Entry 6Q6M (X-ray diffraction, 2.35 A resolution); this record covers chain A.

== Chain A ==
Name: Nuclear receptor ROR-gamma
Organism: Homo sapiens
Notes: fragment: C-terminal domain, ligand binding domain
UniProtKB: P51449 (RORG_HUMAN); numbering as in UniProt (aligned over 263-499)
Sequence (238 residues; numbered 262 to 499; the number before each row is that of its first residue):
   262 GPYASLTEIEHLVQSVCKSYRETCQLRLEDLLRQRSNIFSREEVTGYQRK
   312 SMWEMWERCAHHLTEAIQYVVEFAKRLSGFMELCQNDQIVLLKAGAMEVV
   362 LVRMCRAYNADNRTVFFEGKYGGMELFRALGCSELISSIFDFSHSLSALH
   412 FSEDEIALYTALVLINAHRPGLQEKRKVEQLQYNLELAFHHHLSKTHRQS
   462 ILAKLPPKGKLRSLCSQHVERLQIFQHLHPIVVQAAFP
Disordered / not traced: 262-264, 491-499
Differences from the reference sequence: expression tag (262); engineered mutation Ser-455 (Cys in P51449)
Residues lining bound ligands: HJW (ethyl (2S)-2-[(2-chloranyl-6-methyl-phenyl)-thiophen-2-ylcarbonyl-amino]propanoate): Cys-320, His-323, Leu-324, Val-361, Leu-362, Met-365, Val-376, Phe-378, Phe-388, Leu-391, Leu-396, Ile-397, Ile-400, Phe-401, His-479, Phe-486
UniProt features mapped onto this chain:
  - mutagenesis: Ala-327 (A327F: Completely abolishes transcriptional activity), Phe-378 (F378Q: Completely abolishes transcriptional activity), Ile-397 (I397N: Nearly abolishes transcriptional activity)

== Summary ==
Bound to chain A: compound HJW. From UniProt: 3 mutagenesis sites.
Chain A is Nuclear receptor ROR-gamma (Homo sapiens); the structure, RORCVAR2 (RORGT, 264-499) IN COMPLEX WITH
COMPOUND 1: Identification of N-aryl imidazoles as potent and selective ..., was determined by X-ray
diffraction (same publication as 6Q6O, 6Q7A and 6Q7H).
